Entry 5EOF (X-ray diffraction, 2.05 A resolution); this record covers chains A and D of the 4 polymer chains in the assembly.

[Chain A]
Molecule: Optineurin
Organism: Homo sapiens
Reference sequence: Q96CV9 (OPTN_HUMAN); numbering as in UniProt (aligned over 26-103)
Amino-acid sequence (82 residues; row label = number of the first residue in the row):
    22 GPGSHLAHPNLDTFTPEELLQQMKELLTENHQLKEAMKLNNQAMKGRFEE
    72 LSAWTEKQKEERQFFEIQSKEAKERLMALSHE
Unresolved in the structure: 22-28, 103
Construct notes: expression tag (22-25)
Curated features (UniProtKB/Swiss-Prot):
  - natural variant: His-26 (H26D: In GLC1E), Glu-50 (E50K: In GLC1E), Met-98 (M98K: May modify intraocular pressure and increase risk of GLC1E and NPG), Glu-103 (E103D: In GLC1E)
  - mutagenesis: Glu-50 (E50K: No effect on retinal ganglion cell death, decreased interaction with TFRC, loss of localization to recycling endosomes, loss of ubiquitin-binding; when associated with N-474)
What the authors report for this chain:
  - self-association interface (contacts with another copy of this molecule): Ser-73 to His-102
  - disease-associated variants - E50K (43-fold): increased binding to Serine/threonine-protein kinase TBK1 (chain D)
  - disease-associated variants - E50K: increased localization to kinase-dead TBK1

[Chain D]
Molecule: Serine/threonine-protein kinase TBK1
Organism: Homo sapiens
Notes: EC 2.7.11.1
Reference sequence: Q9UHD2 (TBK1_HUMAN); residues 677-729 here = UniProt positions 677-729
Amino-acid sequence (57 residues; row label = number of the first residue in the row):
   673 GPGSYPSSNTLVEMTLGMKKLKEEMEGVVKELAENNHILERFGSLTMDGG
   723 LRNVDCL
Unresolved in the structure: 673-678, 720-729
Construct notes: expression tag (673-676)
Curated features (UniProtKB/Swiss-Prot):
  - modified residue: Ser-716 (Phosphoserine)
  - natural variant: Glu-696 (E696K: In FTDALS4)
  - mutagenesis: Met-690 (M690A: Decreases interaction with TANK), Leu-693 (L693A: Almost abolishes interaction with TANK), Lys-694 (K694E: Strongly decreases interaction with TANK and TBKBP1. No effect on phosphorylation), Leu-704 (L704A: Strongly decreases interaction with AZI2, TANK and TBKBP1. No effect on phosphorylation), Asn-708 (N708A: Decreases interaction with TANK), Leu-711 (L711A: Almost abolishes interaction with TANK)
What the authors report for this chain:
  - disease-associated variants - E696K: abolished binding to Optineurin (chain A)
  - disease-associated variants - E696K: decreased co-localization with Optineurin (chain A)

[Interface between chain A and chain D]
Pairs across the interface - 40 pairs, chain A then chain D:
  Pro-37(A) with Thr-682(D); Met-686(D), hydrophobic
  Leu-40(A) with Met-686(D), hydrophobic
  Leu-41(A) with Glu-685(D); Met-686(D), hydrophobic
  Met-44(A) with Met-686(D), hydrophobic; Met-690(D), hydrophobic
  Leu-47(A) with Leu-693(D)
  Leu-48(A) with Lys-692(D); Leu-693(D); Glu-696(D)
  Asn-51(A) with Leu-693(D); Glu-696(D); Met-697(D); Val-700(D)
  His-52(A) with Glu-696(D), salt bridge
  Leu-54(A) with Val-700(D), hydrophobic
  Lys-55(A) with Glu-696(D), salt bridge; Gly-699(D); Val-700(D); Glu-703(D)
  Met-58(A) with Val-700(D), hydrophobic; Glu-703(D); Leu-704(D), hydrophobic; Asn-707(D)
  Lys-59(A) with Glu-703(D)
  Asn-62(A) with Glu-703(D), hydrogen bond; Glu-706(D); Asn-707(D), hydrogen bond; Ile-710(D)
  Met-65(A) with Ile-710(D), hydrophobic; Leu-711(D), hydrophobic; Phe-714(D)
  Lys-66(A) with Glu-706(D), salt bridge; Ile-710(D)
  Phe-69(A) with Arg-713(D); Phe-714(D); Leu-717(D), hydrophobic
  Leu-72(A) with Phe-714(D), hydrophobic; Leu-717(D), hydrophobic
Other interface residues (no listed pair), chain A (19 interface residues in all): Arg-68, Ser-73
Other interface residues (no listed pair), chain D (20 interface residues in all): Gly-689
The authors on this interface:
  - residue pairs: His-52(A)/Glu-696(D) (hydrogen bond), Lys-55(A)/Glu-696(D) (hydrogen bond)
  - hot spots on chain A (mutagenesis) - M44Q, L47Q, L54Q (Kd 20.0 uM): decreased binding to Serine/threonine-protein kinase TBK1 (chain D)
  - hot spots on chain A (mutagenesis) - L47Q/L54Q: abolished binding to Serine/threonine-protein kinase TBK1 (chain D)
  - hot spots on chain D (mutagenesis) - L693Q, V700Q: abolished binding to Optineurin (chain A)

[In short]
19 residues of chain A face 20 of chain D across their interface, with 2 hydrogen bonds and 3 salt bridges.
Among the polar pairs are His-52(A)/Glu-696(D), Lys-55(A)/Glu-696(D) and Lys-66(A)/Glu-706(D). The authors
report hydrogen bonds between His-52(A) and Glu-696(D) and Lys-55(A) and Glu-696(D). The paper reports that
E696K, L693Q and V700Q of chain D abolish binding to Optineurin (chain A); a self-association interface
involving Ser-73(A); 8 substitutions were tested in all.
Here chain A is Optineurin and chain D is Serine/threonine-protein kinase TBK1, both from Homo sapiens. Entry
5EOF (Crystal structure of OPTN NTD and TBK1 CTD complex) was determined by X-ray diffraction (same
publication as 5EOA and 5EP6).
